6BCO - chains B and A of the 4 polymer chains in the assembly; structure by electron microscopy, 2.88 A resolution.

== Chain B (and A) ==
Protein: Transient receptor potential cation channel subfamily M member 4
Source organism: Mus musculus
Notes: chain A of this document is another copy of the same molecule, construct and numbering; everything in this record applies to it too
UniProtKB: Q7TN37 (TRPM4_MOUSE); residue numbers follow UniProt; this construct covers 1-1213
Amino-acid sequence (1254 residues; row label = number of the first residue in the row):
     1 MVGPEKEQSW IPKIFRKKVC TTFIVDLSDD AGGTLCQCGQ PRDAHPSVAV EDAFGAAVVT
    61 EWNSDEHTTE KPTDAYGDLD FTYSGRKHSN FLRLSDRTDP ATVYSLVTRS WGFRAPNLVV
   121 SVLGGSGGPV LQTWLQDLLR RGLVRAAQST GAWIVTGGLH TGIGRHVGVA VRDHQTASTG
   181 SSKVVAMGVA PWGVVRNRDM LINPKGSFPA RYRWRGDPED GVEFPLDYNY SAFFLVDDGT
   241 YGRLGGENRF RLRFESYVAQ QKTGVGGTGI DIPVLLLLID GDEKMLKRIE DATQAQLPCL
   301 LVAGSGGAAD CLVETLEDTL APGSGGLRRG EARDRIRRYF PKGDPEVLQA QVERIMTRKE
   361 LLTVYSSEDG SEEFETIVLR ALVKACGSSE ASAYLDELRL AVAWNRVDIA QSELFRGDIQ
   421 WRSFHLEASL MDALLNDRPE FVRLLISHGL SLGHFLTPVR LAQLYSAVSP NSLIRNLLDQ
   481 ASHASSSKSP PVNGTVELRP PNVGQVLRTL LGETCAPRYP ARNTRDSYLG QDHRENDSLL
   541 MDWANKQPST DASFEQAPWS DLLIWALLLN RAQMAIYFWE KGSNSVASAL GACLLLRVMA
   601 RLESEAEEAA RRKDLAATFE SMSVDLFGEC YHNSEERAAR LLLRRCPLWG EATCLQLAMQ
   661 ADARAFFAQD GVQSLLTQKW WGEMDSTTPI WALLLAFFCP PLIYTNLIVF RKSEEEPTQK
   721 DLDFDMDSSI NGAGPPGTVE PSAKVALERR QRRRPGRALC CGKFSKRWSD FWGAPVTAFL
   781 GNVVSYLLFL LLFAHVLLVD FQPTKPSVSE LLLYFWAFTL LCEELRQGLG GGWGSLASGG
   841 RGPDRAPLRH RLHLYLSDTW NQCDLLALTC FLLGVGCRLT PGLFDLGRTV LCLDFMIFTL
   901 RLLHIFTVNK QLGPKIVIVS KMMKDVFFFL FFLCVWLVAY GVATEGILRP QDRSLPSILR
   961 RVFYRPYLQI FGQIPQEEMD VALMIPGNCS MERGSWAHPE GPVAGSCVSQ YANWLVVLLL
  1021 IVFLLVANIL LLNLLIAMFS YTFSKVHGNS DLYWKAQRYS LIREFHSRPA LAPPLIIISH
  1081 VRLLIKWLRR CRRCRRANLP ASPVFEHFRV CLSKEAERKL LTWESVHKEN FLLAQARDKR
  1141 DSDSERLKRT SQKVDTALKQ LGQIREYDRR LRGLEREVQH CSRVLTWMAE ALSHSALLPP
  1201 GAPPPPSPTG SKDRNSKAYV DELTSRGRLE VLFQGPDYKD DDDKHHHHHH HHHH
Not modelled in the structure: 1-11, 25-67, 318-330, 485-500, 520-556, 713-764, 831-847, 1091-1111, 1163-1254
Construct notes: expression tag (1214-1254)
Disulfides: C989-C1007
Residues lining bound ligands:
  - ATP (adenosine-5'-triphosphate), molecule 1: H160, R172, W214, R215, P225, L226, D227, Y228
  - ATP, molecule 2: Q420, R422, S423, H448, G449
From the paper describing this entry:
  - binding site for ATP: H160, W214
  - mutagenesis - Y228A: decreased catalytic activity on ATP
  - specificity-determining residues: Q973

== Chain B / chain A interface ==
Contacting residue pairs (92; chain B residue first):
  R416(B) - Q136(A)
  G417(B) - T133(A)
  G417(B) - Q136(A)
  D418(B) - T133(A)
  S423(B) - R215(A)
  S447(B) - T176(A)
  H448(B) - R172(A)
  G449(B) - R172(A)
  G449(B) - Y228(A)
  S451(B) - W214(A)
  H632(B) - A606(A)
  N633(B) - E605(A)  hydrogen bond
  N633(B) - E607(A)  hydrogen bond
  L798(B) - V942(A)
  L798(B) - E945(A)
  L798(B) - G946(A)
  V799(B) - R953(A)  hydrogen bond (backbone-side chain)
  D885(B) - Y1011(A)
  L886(B) - Y1011(A)
  R888(B) - G946(A)  hydrogen bond (side chain-backbone)
  R888(B) - I947(A)  hydrogen bond (side chain-backbone)
  R888(B) - R949(A)
  T889(B) - Y1011(A)
  T889(B) - L1015(A)
  C892(B) - A943(A)
  C892(B) - G946(A)
  C892(B) - I947(A)
  L893(B) - L1015(A)  hydrophobic
  F895(B) - V938(A)
  F895(B) - V942(A)  hydrophobic
  M896(B) - A939(A)
  M896(B) - A943(A)  hydrophobic
  M896(B) - L1019(A)  hydrophobic
  T899(B) - V935(A)
  T899(B) - A939(A)
  L900(B) - W936(A)  hydrophobic
  L903(B) - F931(A)  hydrophobic
  L903(B) - F932(A)  hydrophobic
  F906(B) - F931(A)  hydrophobic
  Q911(B) - K924(A)
  K915(B) - K924(A)  hydrogen bond (side chain-backbone)
  K915(B) - D925(A)  salt bridge
  K915(B) - F928(A)
  I916(B) - F928(A)  hydrophobic
  I916(B) - F931(A)  hydrophobic
  V919(B) - F928(A)  hydrophobic
  V919(B) - L1034(A)  hydrophobic
  M922(B) - L1034(A)  hydrophobic
  V926(B) - L1030(A)  hydrophobic
  F929(B) - I1029(A)  hydrophobic
  L930(B) - L1025(A)  hydrophobic
  R960(B) - D980(A)  salt bridge
  R960(B) - A982(A)
  Y964(B) - V1017(A)  hydrophobic
  Y964(B) - I1021(A)  hydrophobic
  Y967(B) - I1021(A)  hydrogen bond (side chain-backbone)
  Y967(B) - L1025(A)
  L968(B) - Q976(A)
  L968(B) - L1024(A)  hydrophobic
  F971(B) - L1024(A)
  F971(B) - N1028(A)
  Q973(B) - G972(A)  hydrogen bond (side chain-backbone)
  Q973(B) - I974(A)
  P1002(B) - A982(A)
  V1003(B) - L983(A)  hydrophobic
  L1035(B) - I1029(A)  hydrophobic
  L1035(B) - N1033(A)
  I1036(B) - N1033(A)
  I1036(B) - I1036(A)  hydrophobic
  F1039(B) - I1029(A)
  F1039(B) - N1033(A)
  F1039(B) - L1034(A)
  F1039(B) - A1037(A)
  F1043(B) - M1038(A)  hydrophobic
  F1043(B) - Y1041(A)  hydrophobic
  H1047(B) - Y1041(A)
  L1133(B) - T179(A)
  L1133(B) - S181(A)
  R1137(B) - S181(A)
  D1143(B) - S1144(A)
  D1143(B) - L1147(A)
  R1146(B) - K1148(A)
  T1150(B) - S1151(A)
  K1153(B) - S1151(A)
  K1153(B) - V1154(A)
  K1153(B) - D1155(A)
  K1153(B) - L1158(A)
  V1154(B) - V1154(A)  hydrophobic
  T1156(B) - L1158(A)
  A1157(B) - L1158(A)
  A1157(B) - L1161(A)
  Q1160(B) - L1161(A)
Interface residues without a listed pair, chain B (67 interface residues in all): Q420, G453, E635, A794, F801, F884, L902, L912, M923, S1040, L1147, L1161
Interface residues without a listed pair, chain A (67 interface residues in all): Y83, V130, R165, F927, I958, V962, S1009, A1012, L1020

== Summary ==
Chain B and chain A each contribute 67 residues to their interface; the contacts include 8 hydrogen bonds and
2 salt bridges. Polar contacts include K915(B)-D925(A), R960(B)-D980(A) and N633(B)-E605(A). Chain B binds
ATP. The paper reports a binding site for ATP at H160(B) and W214(B); Y228A of chain B reduces catalytic
activity on ATP.
Chain B and chain A are both Transient receptor potential cation channel subfamily M member 4 (Mus musculus);
the structure, cryo-EM structure of TRPM4 in ATP bound state with short coiled coil at 2.9 angstrom
resolution, was determined by electron microscopy together with 6BCJ, 6BCL and 6BCQ from the same study.
